PDB entry 3EDL | electron microscopy, 28.00 A resolution (very low resolution: no residue pairs are listed; an interface is given only as per-side residue counts) | chains D and F of the 5 polymer chains in the assembly

Chain D:
Name: Kinesin-like protein KIF2C
Source organism: Drosophila melanogaster
UniProt: Q922S8 (KIF2C_MOUSE); residues 73-403 here correspond to UniProt positions 255-585 (UniProt number = residue number + 182)
Amino-acid sequence (331 residues; numbered 73 to 403; the number before each row is that of its first residue):
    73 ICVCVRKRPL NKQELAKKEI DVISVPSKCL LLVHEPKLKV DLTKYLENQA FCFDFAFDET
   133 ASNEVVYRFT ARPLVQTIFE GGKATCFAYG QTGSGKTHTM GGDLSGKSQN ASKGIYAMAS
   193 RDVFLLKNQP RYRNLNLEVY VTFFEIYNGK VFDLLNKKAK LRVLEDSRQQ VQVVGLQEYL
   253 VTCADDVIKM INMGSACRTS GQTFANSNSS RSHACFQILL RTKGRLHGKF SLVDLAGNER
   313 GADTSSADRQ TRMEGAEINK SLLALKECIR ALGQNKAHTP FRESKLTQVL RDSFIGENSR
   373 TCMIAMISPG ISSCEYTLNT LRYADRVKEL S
Not modelled in the structure: 177-180, 272-279, 312-323, 347-352
Ion coordination: Mg2+: T169 (together with AMP-PNP)
Residues lining bound ligands: AMP-PNP (ANP; phosphoaminophosphonic acid-adenylate ester): R78, R80, P81, Q163, T164, G165, S166, G167, K168, T169, H170, L176, N280, S281, S282, G309
Swiss-Prot annotation at these positions:
  - binding site (ATP): R78, G162 to T169
  - modified residue: S333 (Phosphoserine)

Chain F:
Name: Tubulin alpha-1A chain
Source organism: Bos taurus
UniProt: P02550 (TBA1A_PIG); residues 1-451 here = UniProt positions 1-451
Amino-acid sequence (451 residues; each row starts with the number of its first residue):
     1 MRECISIHVG QAGVQIGNAC WELYCLEHGI QPDGQMPSDK TIGGGDDSFN TFFSETGAGK
    61 HVPRAVFVDL EPTVIDEVRT GTYRQLFHPE QLITGKEDAA NNYARGHYTI GKEIIDLVLD
   121 RIRKLADQCT GLQGFSVFHS FGGGTGSGFT SLLMERLSVD YGKKSKLEFS IYPAPQVSTA
   181 VVEPYNSILT THTTLEHSDC AFMVDNEAIY DICRRNLDIE RPTYTNLNRL IGQIVSSITA
   241 SLRFDGALNV DLTEFQTNLV PYPRIHFPLA TYAPVISAEK AYHEQLSVAE ITNACFEPAN
   301 QMVKCDPRHG KYMACCLLYR GDVVPKDVNA AIATIKTKRT IQFVDWCPTG FKVGINYEPP
   361 TVVPGGDLAK VQRAVCMLSN TTAIAEAWAR LDHKFDLMYA KRAFVHWYVG EGMEEGEFSE
   421 AREDMAALEK DYEEVGVDSV EGEGEEEGEE Y
Not modelled in the structure: 1, 37-46, 280-284, 438-451
Differences from the reference sequence: conflict I265 (Ala in P02550)
Residues lining bound ligands:
  - CN2 (2-mercapto-N-[1,2,3,10-tetramethoxy-9-oxo-5,6,7,9-tetrahydro-benzo[a]heptalen-7-yl]acetamide): S178, T179, A180, V181
  - GTP (guanosine-5'-triphosphate): G10, Q11, A12, Q15, I16, D69, E71, D98, A99, S140, G142, G143, G144, T145, G146, I171, P173, V177, S178, T179, E183, N206, Y224, N228, I231
  - GTP: G10, Q11, A12, Q15, I16, D69, E71, D98, A99, A100, N101, S140, G142, G143, G144, T145, G146, I171, P173, V177, S178, T179, E183, N206, Y224, N228, I231
Swiss-Prot annotation at these positions:
  - active site: E254
  - binding site (GTP): G10, Q11, A12, Q15, E71, A99, S140, G143, G144, T145, G146, T179, E183, N206, Y224, N228, L252
  - binding site (Mg(2+)): E71
  - site: Y451 (Involved in polymerization)
  - modified residue: K40 (N6-acetyllysine), Y282 (3'-nitrotyrosine), S439 (Phosphoserine), E443 (5-glutamyl polyglutamate), E445 (5-glutamyl polyglutamate), Y451 (3'-nitrotyrosine)
  - natural variant: I265 (A265I: this construct carries the variant), T271 to A273 (sequence variant, change not given here)

Interface between chain D and chain F:
At this resolution (28 A) residue pairs are not listed: 16 residues of chain D and 21 of chain F lie at the interface.

Overview:
16 residues of chain D and 21 residues of chain F are in contact. Chain D binds AMP-PNP. Bound to chain F: GTP
and compound CN2.
Chain D is Kinesin-like protein KIF2C (Drosophila melanogaster) and chain F is Tubulin alpha-1A chain (Bos
taurus); the structure, Kinesin13-Microtubule Ring complex, was determined by electron microscopy.
